7ZME - chains 2 and b of the 26 polymer chains in the assembly; structure by electron microscopy, 2.83 A resolution.

# Chain 2
Molecule: NADH dehydrogenase subunit 2
Source organism: Chaetomium thermophilum var. thermophilum DSM 1495
Reference sequence: G1DJ98 (G1DJ98_CHATD); numbering as in UniProt (aligned over 1-571)
Sequence (571 residues; row label = number of the first residue in the row):
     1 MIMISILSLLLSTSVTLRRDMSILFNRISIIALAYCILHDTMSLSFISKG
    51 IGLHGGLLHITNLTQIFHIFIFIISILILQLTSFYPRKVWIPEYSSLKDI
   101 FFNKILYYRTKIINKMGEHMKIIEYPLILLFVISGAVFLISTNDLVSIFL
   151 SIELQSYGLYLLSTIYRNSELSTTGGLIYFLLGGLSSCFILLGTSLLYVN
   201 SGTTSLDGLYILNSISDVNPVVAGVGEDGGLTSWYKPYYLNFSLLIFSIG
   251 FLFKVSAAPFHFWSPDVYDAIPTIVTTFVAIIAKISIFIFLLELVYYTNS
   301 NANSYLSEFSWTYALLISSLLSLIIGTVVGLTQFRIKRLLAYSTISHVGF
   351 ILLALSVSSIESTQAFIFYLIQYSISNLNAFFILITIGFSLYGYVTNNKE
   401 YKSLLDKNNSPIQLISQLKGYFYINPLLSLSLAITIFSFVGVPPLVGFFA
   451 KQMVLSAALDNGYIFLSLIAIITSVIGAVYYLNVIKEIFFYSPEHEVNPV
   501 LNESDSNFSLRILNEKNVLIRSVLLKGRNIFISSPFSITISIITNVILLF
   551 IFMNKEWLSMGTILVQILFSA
Unresolved in the structure: 220-232
Residues lining bound ligands:
  - 1,2-Distearoyl-sn-glycerophosphoethanolamine (3PE), molecule 1: Pro259, Phe262, Leu321, Ile325
  - 1,2-Distearoyl-sn-glycerophosphoethanolamine (3PE), molecule 2: Ile324, Ile469, Ile476
  - 1,2-Distearoyl-sn-glycerophosphoethanolamine (3PE), molecule 3: Phe422, Pro426, Leu427, Leu430, Leu548
  - Lauryl Maltose Neopentyl Glycol (LMN): Thr41, Met42, Ser43, Leu44, Ser45, Phe46, Ile47, Asn62, Ile66, Ile69, Phe70, Ile73, Ile371, Met553, Glu556, Trp557, Ser559, Met560, Ile563, Leu564, Ile567
  - 1,2-diacyl-sn-glycero-3-phosphocholine (PC1), molecule 1: Ala34, Ile37, Leu38, Thr41, Ile73, Ile76
  - 1,2-diacyl-sn-glycero-3-phosphocholine (PC1), molecule 2: Leu331, Ile472, Val475, Ile476, Val479, Asn483, Lys486, Tyr491

# Chain b
Molecule: Subunit NDUFC2 of NADH-ubiquinone oxidoreductase (Complex I)
Source organism: Chaetomium thermophilum var. thermophilum DSM 1495
Reference sequence: G0S812 (G0S812_CHATD); numbering as in UniProt (aligned over 1-94)
Sequence (94 residues; row label = number of the first residue in the row):
     1 MVNRILFWTGFGLAVRFWQLGIEMRPFFNRKSLWAYPLFGGVGASFGYWL
    51 QSIDEKQTKMLEERKQAILEKRARRAQRQAEAAATAPSPSAQEA
Unresolved in the structure: 82-94
Residues lining bound ligands: Lauryl Maltose Neopentyl Glycol (LMN): Trp8, Phe46, Trp49, Leu50, Ile53, Gln57, Met60

# Chain 2 / chain b interface
Residue-residue contacts (66):
  Lys88(2) - Glu23(b)  salt bridge
  Lys88(2) - Arg25(b)
  Trp90(2) - Arg25(b)
  Trp90(2) - Asn29(b)
  Trp90(2) - Ser32(b)
  Pro92(2) - Asn29(b)
  Pro92(2) - Lys31(b)  hydrogen bond (backbone-side chain)
  Glu93(2) - Lys31(b)  hydrogen bond (backbone-side chain)
  Tyr94(2) - Lys31(b)
  Ser95(2) - Asn29(b)
  Ser95(2) - Lys31(b)
  Ser95(2) - Ser32(b)
  Ser95(2) - Trp34(b)  hydrogen bond (backbone-side chain)
  Ser96(2) - Lys31(b)
  Ser96(2) - Trp34(b)
  Leu97(2) - Trp34(b)  hydrophobic
  Asp99(2) - Lys31(b)  salt bridge
  Ile424(2) - Met24(b)
  Asn425(2) - Gly21(b)
  Asn425(2) - Ile22(b)  hydrogen bond (side chain-backbone)
  Asn425(2) - Met24(b)
  Leu427(2) - Trp18(b)  hydrophobic
  Leu427(2) - Gly21(b)
  Leu428(2) - Ile22(b)  hydrophobic
  Leu430(2) - Trp18(b)  hydrophobic
  Ser431(2) - Trp18(b)
  Ser431(2) - Ile22(b)
  Ile434(2) - Trp18(b)  hydrophobic
  Phe531(2) - Glu23(b)
  Phe531(2) - Met24(b)
  Phe531(2) - Arg25(b)
  Ile532(2) - Ile22(b)
  Ile532(2) - Glu23(b)
  Ser533(2) - Glu23(b)
  Ser534(2) - Gln19(b)  hydrogen bond
  Ser534(2) - Glu23(b)  hydrogen bond
  Ser537(2) - Gln19(b)  hydrogen bond
  Ser537(2) - Glu23(b)  hydrogen bond
  Ile538(2) - Gln19(b)
  Ile538(2) - Phe39(b)  hydrophobic
  Ile540(2) - Ile22(b)  hydrophobic
  Ser541(2) - Val15(b)  hydrogen bond (side chain-backbone)
  Ser541(2) - Trp18(b)
  Ser541(2) - Gln19(b)
  Ile542(2) - Val15(b)  hydrophobic
  Thr544(2) - Trp18(b)
  Asn545(2) - Phe11(b)
  Asn545(2) - Ala14(b)
  Asn545(2) - Trp18(b)
  Phe552(2) - Phe7(b)  hydrophobic
  Met553(2) - Trp8(b)  hydrophobic
  Met553(2) - Phe11(b)  hydrophobic
  Lys555(2) - Arg4(b)
  Lys555(2) - Asp54(b)
  Glu556(2) - Arg4(b)  salt bridge
  Glu556(2) - Leu50(b)
  Glu556(2) - Asp54(b)
  Glu556(2) - Gln57(b)  hydrogen bond (backbone-side chain)
  Ser559(2) - Gln57(b)
  Met560(2) - Gln57(b)
  Ile563(2) - Gln57(b)
  Ile563(2) - Met60(b)  hydrophobic
  Ile563(2) - Leu61(b)  hydrophobic
  Gln566(2) - Arg64(b)  hydrogen bond
  Gln566(2) - Ile68(b)
  Ser570(2) - Arg64(b)  hydrogen bond
Other interface residues (no listed pair), chain 2 (40 interface residues in all): Pro426, Val546, Leu549, Thr562
Other interface residues (no listed pair), chain b (27 interface residues in all): Pro26, Ile53

# In short
40 residues of chain 2 and 27 residues of chain b are in contact; the contacts include 12 hydrogen bonds and 3
salt bridges. Polar contacts include Lys88(2)-Glu23(b), Asp99(2)-Lys31(b) and Glu556(2)-Arg4(b). Lauryl
Maltose Neopentyl Glycol is bound between chain 2 and chain b.
Chain 2 is NADH dehydrogenase subunit 2 and chain b is Subunit NDUFC2 of NADH-ubiquinone oxidoreductase
(Complex I), both from Chaetomium thermophilum var. thermophilum DSM 1495; the structure, CryoEM structure of
mitochondrial complex I from Chaetomium thermophilum (state 2) - membrane arm, was determined by electron
microscopy (same publication as 7ZM7, 7ZM8, 7ZMB, 7ZMG and 7ZMH).
